Entry 8TEP (electron microscopy, 3.50 A resolution); this record covers chains T and U of the 26 polymer chains in the assembly.

Chain T:
Name: Triplex capsid protein 1
Organism: Human herpesvirus 5 strain AD169
UniProtKB: P16783 (TRX1_HCMVA); residue numbers follow UniProt; this construct covers 1-290
Sequence (290 residues; row label = number of the first residue in the row):
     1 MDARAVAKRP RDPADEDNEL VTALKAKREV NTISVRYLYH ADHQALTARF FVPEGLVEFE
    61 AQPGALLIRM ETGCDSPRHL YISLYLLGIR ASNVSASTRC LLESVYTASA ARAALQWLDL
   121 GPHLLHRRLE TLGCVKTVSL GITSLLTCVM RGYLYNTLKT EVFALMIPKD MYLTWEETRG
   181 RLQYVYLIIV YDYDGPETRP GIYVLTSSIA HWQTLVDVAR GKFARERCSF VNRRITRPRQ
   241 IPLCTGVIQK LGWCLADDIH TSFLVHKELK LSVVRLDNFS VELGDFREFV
Unresolved in the structure: 1-43, 155-161

Chain U:
Name: Triplex capsid protein 2
Organism: Human herpesvirus 5 strain AD169
UniProtKB: P16728 (TRX2_HCMVA); residues 1-306 here = UniProt positions 1-306
Sequence (306 residues; numbered 1 to 306; the number before each row is that of its first residue):
     1 MAAMEANIFC TFDHKLSIAD VGKLTKLVAA VVPIPQRLHL IKHYQLGLHQ FVDHTRGYVR
    61 LRGLLRNMTL TLMRRVEGNQ ILLHVPTHGL LYTVLNTGPV TWEKGDALCV LPPLFHGPLA
   121 RENLLTLGQW ELVLPWIVPM PLALEINQRL LIMGLFSLDR SYEEVKAAVQ QLQTITFRDA
   181 TFTIPDPVID QHLLIDMKTA CLSMSMVANL ASELTMTYVR KLALEDSSML LVKCQELLMR
   241 LDRERSVGEP RTPARPQHVS PDDEIARLSA LFVMLRQLDD LIREQVVFTV CDVSPDNKSA
   301 TCIFKG
Unresolved in the structure: 1-3, 243-253

Interface between chain T and chain U:
Pairs across the interface - 35 pairs, chain T then chain U:
  Arg127(T) - Ser269(U)
  Arg181(T) - Glu5(U)  salt bridge
  Arg181(T) - Leu38(U)
  Ile209(T) - Asn67(U)
  His211(T) - Arg66(U)
  His211(T) - Glu284(U)  salt bridge
  Trp212(T) - Asp280(U)
  Gln213(T) - Arg66(U)  hydrogen bond
  Gln213(T) - Asp280(U)  hydrogen bond (side chain-backbone)
  Gln213(T) - Arg283(U)  hydrogen bond (side chain-backbone)
  Thr214(T) - Asn67(U)
  Asp217(T) - His192(U)  salt bridge
  Asp217(T) - Asp196(U)
  Arg220(T) - Thr199(U)  hydrogen bond
  Arg220(T) - Gln277(U)  hydrogen bond
  Arg227(T) - Thr199(U)  hydrogen bond
  Arg227(T) - Leu202(U)
  Phe230(T) - Met206(U)  hydrophobic
  Phe230(T) - Met274(U)  hydrophobic
  Val231(T) - Leu202(U)  hydrophobic
  Arg234(T) - Met206(U)
  Arg234(T) - Asn209(U)  hydrogen bond
  Ile241(T) - Ala266(U)
  Ile241(T) - Arg267(U)
  Leu243(T) - Ser269(U)
  Leu243(T) - Ala270(U)
  Leu243(T) - Val273(U)
  Trp253(T) - Met4(U)
  Trp253(T) - Arg37(U)
  Arg287(T) - Asp280(U)  salt bridge
  Glu288(T) - Val273(U)
  Glu288(T) - Arg276(U)  salt bridge
  Glu288(T) - Gln277(U)
  Phe289(T) - Gln277(U)
  Val290(T) - Gln277(U)  hydrogen bond (backbone-side chain)
Interface residues without a listed pair, chain T (21 interface residues in all): Pro242
Interface residues without a listed pair, chain U (29 interface residues in all): Ile195, Ser203, Leu210, Asp263, Leu281, Gln285

Summary:
21 residues of chain T face 29 of chain U across their interface, with 8 hydrogen bonds and 5 salt bridges.
Polar contacts include Arg181(T)-Glu5(U), His211(T)-Glu284(U) and Asp217(T)-His192(U).
Chain T is Triplex capsid protein 1 and chain U is Triplex capsid protein 2, both from Human herpesvirus 5
strain AD169; the structure, Human cytomegalovirus portal vertex, virion configuration 1 (VC1), was determined
by electron microscopy together with 8TES, 8TET, 8TEU and 8TEW from the same study.
